Entry 7A1D (electron microscopy, 4.19 A resolution (low resolution: residue-level contacts below are approximate; hydrogen-bond / salt-bridge calls are withheld)); this record covers chains A and B of the 4 polymer chains in the assembly.

== Chain A (and B) ==
Name: NAD-specific glutamate dehydrogenase
Source organism: Mycolicibacterium smegmatis MC2 155
Notes: EC 1.4.1.2; chain B of this document is another copy of the same molecule, construct and numbering; everything in this record applies to it too
Reference sequence: A0R1C2 (DHE2_MYCS2); residue numbers follow UniProt; this construct covers 1-1594
Chain sequence (1611 residues; row label = number of the first residue in the row; numbers below 1 keep their minus sign (Met-16 is residue -16)):
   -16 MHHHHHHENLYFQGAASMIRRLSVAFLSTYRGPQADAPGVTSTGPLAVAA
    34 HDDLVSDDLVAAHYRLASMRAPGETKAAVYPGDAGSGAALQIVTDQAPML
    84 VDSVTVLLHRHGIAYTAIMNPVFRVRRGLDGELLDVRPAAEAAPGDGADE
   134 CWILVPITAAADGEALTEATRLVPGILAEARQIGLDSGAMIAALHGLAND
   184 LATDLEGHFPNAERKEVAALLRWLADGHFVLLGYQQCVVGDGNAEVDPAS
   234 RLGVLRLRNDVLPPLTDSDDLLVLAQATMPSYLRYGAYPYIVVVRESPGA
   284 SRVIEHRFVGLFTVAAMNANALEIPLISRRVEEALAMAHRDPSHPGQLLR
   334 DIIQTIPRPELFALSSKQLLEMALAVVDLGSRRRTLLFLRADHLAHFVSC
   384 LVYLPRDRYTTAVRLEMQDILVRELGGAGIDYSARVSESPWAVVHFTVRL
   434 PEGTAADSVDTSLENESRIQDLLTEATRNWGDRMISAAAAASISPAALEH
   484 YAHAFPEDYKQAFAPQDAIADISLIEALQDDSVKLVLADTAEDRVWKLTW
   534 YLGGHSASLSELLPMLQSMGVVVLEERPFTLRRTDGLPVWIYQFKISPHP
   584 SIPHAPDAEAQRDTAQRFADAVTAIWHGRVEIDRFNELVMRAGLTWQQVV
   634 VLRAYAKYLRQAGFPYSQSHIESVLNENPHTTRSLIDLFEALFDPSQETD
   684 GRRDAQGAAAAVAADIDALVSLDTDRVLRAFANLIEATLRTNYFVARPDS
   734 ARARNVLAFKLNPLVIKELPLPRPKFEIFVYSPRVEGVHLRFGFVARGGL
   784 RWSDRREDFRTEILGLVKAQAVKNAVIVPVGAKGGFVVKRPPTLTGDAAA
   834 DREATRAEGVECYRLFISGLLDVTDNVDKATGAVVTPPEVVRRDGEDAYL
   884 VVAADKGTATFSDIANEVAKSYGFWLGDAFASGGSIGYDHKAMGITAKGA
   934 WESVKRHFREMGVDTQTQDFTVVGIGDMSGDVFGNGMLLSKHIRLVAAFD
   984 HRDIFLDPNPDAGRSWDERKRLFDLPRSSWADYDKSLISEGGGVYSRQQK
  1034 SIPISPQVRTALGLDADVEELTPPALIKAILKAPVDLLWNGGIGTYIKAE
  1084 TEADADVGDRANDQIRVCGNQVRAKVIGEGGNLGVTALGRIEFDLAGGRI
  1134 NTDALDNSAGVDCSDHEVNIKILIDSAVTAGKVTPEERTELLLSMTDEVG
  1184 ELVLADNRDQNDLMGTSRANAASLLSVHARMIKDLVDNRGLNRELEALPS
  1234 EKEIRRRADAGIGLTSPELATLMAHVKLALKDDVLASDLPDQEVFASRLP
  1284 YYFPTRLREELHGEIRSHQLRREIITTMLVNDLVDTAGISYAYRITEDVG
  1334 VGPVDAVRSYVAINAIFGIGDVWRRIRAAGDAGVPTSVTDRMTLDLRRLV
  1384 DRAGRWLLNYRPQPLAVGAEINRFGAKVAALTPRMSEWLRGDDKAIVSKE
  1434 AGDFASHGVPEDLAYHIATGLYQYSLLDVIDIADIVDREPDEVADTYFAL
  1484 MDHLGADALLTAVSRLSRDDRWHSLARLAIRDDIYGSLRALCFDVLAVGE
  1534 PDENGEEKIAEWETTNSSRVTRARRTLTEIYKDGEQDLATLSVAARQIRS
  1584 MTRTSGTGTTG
Not modelled in the structure: -16 to 499, 1589-1594
Sequence notes: initiating methionine (-16); expression tag (-15 to 0)
Curated features (UniProtKB/Swiss-Prot):
  - active site: Lys816

== Interface between chain A and chain B ==
Contacting residue pairs - 16 pairs, chain A then chain B:
  Ser541(A) with Val556(B); Leu557(B)
  Leu542(A) with Val556(B)
  Ser543(A) with Gln550(B); Val556(B)
  Leu546(A) with Leu546(B)
  Gln550(A) with Ser543(B)
  Val556(A) with Ser541(B); Leu542(B); Ser543(B)
  Leu557(A) with Ser541(B); Leu542(B)
  Glu558(A) with Pro561(B)
  Glu559(A) with Glu559(B)
  Pro561(A) with Glu558(B); Glu559(B)
Interface residues without a listed pair, chain A (11 interface residues in all): Val555
Interface residues without a listed pair, chain B (11 interface residues in all): Val555

== Overview ==
Chain A and chain B each contribute 11 residues to their interface. Curated annotation (UniProt) lists
active-site residue Lys816(A) on chain A.
Both chains are NAD-specific glutamate dehydrogenase (Mycolicibacterium smegmatis MC2 155). Entry 7A1D
(Cryo-EM map of the large glutamate dehydrogenase composed of 180 kDa subunits from Mycobacterium smegmatis
(open ...) was determined by electron microscopy, deposited together with 7JSR.
